PDB entry 7M72 | X-ray diffraction, 2.40 A resolution | chains C and D of the 4 polymer chains in the assembly

# Chain C
Protein: NKT Valpha14 (Mouse)-2C12 TCR, Human T-cell receptor sp3.4 alpha chain
Organism: Mus musculus
Notes: fragment: murine variable domain, human constant domain
Reference sequence: K7N5N2 (K7N5N2_HUMAN); residues 118-210 here correspond to UniProt positions 115-207 (UniProt number = residue number - 3)
Chain sequence (207 residues; numbered 1 to 210; 3 numbers in that range are skipped by the numbering (no residue carries them; nothing is unmodelled there); the number before each row is that of its first residue):
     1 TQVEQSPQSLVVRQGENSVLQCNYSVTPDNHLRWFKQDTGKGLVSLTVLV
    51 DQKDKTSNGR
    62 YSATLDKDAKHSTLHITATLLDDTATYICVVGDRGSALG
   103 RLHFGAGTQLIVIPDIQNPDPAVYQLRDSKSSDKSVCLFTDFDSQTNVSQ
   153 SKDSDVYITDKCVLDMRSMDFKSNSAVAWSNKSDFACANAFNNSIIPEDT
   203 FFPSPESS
Disordered / not traced: 208-210
Disulfides: C22-C90, C139-C189
Residues lining bound ligands: QOD ((3R)-N-[(2S,3R)-1-(alpha-D-galactopyranosyloxy)-3-hydroxy-15-methylhexadecan-2-yl]-3-hydroxyheptadecanamide): P28, N30, D94, R95, G96
From the paper describing this entry:
  - binding site for QOD: N30, R95, G96

# Chain D
Protein: NKT Vbeta8.2 (Mouse)-2C12 TCR, Human nkt tcr beta chain
Organism: Mus musculus
Notes: fragment: murine variable domain, human constant domain
Reference sequence: K7N5M4 (K7N5M4_HUMAN); residues 113-242 here correspond to UniProt positions 120-249 (UniProt number = residue number + 7)
Chain sequence (242 residues; each row starts with the number of its first residue; note: 1 number in that range is skipped by the numbering (no residue carries it; nothing is unmodelled there); numbering starts at 0):
     0 MEAAVTQSPRNKVAVTGGKVTLSCNQTNNHNNMYWYRQDTGHGLRLIHYS
    50 YGAGSTEKGDIPDG
    65 YKASRPSQENFSLILELATPSQTSVYFCASGDEGYTQYFGPGTRLLVLED
   115 LKNVFPPEVAVFEPSEAEISHTQKATLVCLATGFYPDHVELSWWVNGKEV
   165 HSGVCTDPQPLKEQPALNDSRYALSSRLRVSATFWQNPRNHFRCQVQFYG
   215 LSENDEWTQDRAKPVTQIVSAEAWGRAD
Disordered / not traced: 0
Disulfides: C23-C92, C143-C208

# Chain C / chain D interface
Residue-residue contacts (90):
  H31(C) - Y99(D)
  R33(C) - Y99(D)
  R33(C) - T100(D)  hydrogen bond
  Q37(C) - Q37(D)  hydrogen bond
  Q37(C) - F91(D)
  K41(C) - F91(D)
  K41(C) - P105(D)
  G42(C) - F91(D)
  G42(C) - P105(D)
  V50(C) - Y99(D)
  R95(C) - Y99(D)
  G96(C) - Y99(D)
  S97(C) - E97(D)
  S97(C) - G98(D)
  S97(C) - Y99(D)
  A98(C) - N31(D)
  A98(C) - Y33(D)
  A98(C) - D96(D)
  A98(C) - E97(D)  hydrogen bond (backbone-backbone)
  A98(C) - G98(D)  hydrogen bond (backbone-backbone)
  R103(C) - L45(D)
  R103(C) - Y48(D)  hydrogen bond
  R103(C) - D59(D)  salt bridge
  L104(C) - Q101(D)
  F106(C) - Y35(D)  hydrophobic
  F106(C) - G42(D)
  F106(C) - L43(D)
  F106(C) - F103(D)  hydrophobic
  G107(C) - G42(D)
  A108(C) - G40(D)
  A108(C) - H41(D)
  D122(C) - H135(D)  salt bridge
  Y126(C) - S129(D)
  Y126(C) - A131(D)
  Y126(C) - E132(D)
  Y126(C) - H135(D)
  Y126(C) - T136(D)
  Q127(C) - S129(D)
  L128(C) - F126(D)
  L128(C) - E127(D)
  L128(C) - T140(D)
  L128(C) - V142(D)  hydrophobic
  R129(C) - F126(D)
  R129(C) - E127(D)  hydrogen bond (backbone-backbone)
  D130(C) - A124(D)
  D130(C) - V125(D)
  D130(C) - F126(D)
  S131(C) - V125(D)  hydrogen bond (backbone-backbone)
  S131(C) - E127(D)
  S131(C) - E236(D)  hydrogen bond (side chain-backbone)
  K136(C) - A124(D)
  K136(C) - F126(D)
  S137(C) - F126(D)
  V138(C) - F126(D)  hydrophobic
  V138(C) - L144(D)  hydrophobic
  L140(C) - T140(D)
  D143(C) - T136(D)
  D143(C) - R193(D)  salt bridge
  Q152(C) - L175(D)
  Y159(C) - E177(D)  hydrogen bond (side chain-backbone)
  I160(C) - L175(D)
  T161(C) - D171(D)
  T161(C) - L175(D)
  T161(C) - S189(D)
  D162(C) - D171(D)
  C164(C) - C169(D)  disulfide
  C164(C) - R191(D)  hydrogen bond
  V165(C) - C169(D)
  L166(C) - G167(D)
  L166(C) - V168(D)
  L166(C) - C169(D)  hydrophobic
  L166(C) - R193(D)
  D167(C) - G167(D)  hydrogen bond (backbone-backbone)
  M168(C) - K138(D)
  M168(C) - R193(D)
  M168(C) - V194(D)
  M171(C) - K138(D)
  F173(C) - K138(D)
  F173(C) - R193(D)
  S175(C) - R193(D)  hydrogen bond
  S177(C) - C169(D)
  S177(C) - R191(D)  hydrogen bond (backbone-side chain)
  A178(C) - R191(D)
  V179(C) - V142(D)  hydrophobic
  V179(C) - R191(D)
  W181(C) - L144(D)  hydrophobic
  W181(C) - L175(D)  hydrophobic
  W181(C) - A187(D)  hydrophobic
  F203(C) - H135(D)
  P205(C) - A131(D)  hydrophobic
Other interface residues (no listed pair), chain C (55 interface residues in all): N30, F35, G40, L43, V48, I89, L99, T142, S156
Other interface residues (no listed pair), chain D (55 interface residues in all): Y50, G58, G104, P128, T146, S166, T170, K176, S195, A237
Inter-chain disulfides: C164(C)-C169(D)

# Overview
The chain C/chain D interface involves 55 residues from each chain, with 1 disulfide bond, 13 hydrogen bonds
and 3 salt bridges. Among the polar pairs are R103(C)-D59(D), D122(C)-H135(D) and D143(C)-R193(D). Chain C
binds compound QOD. From the paper: a binding site for QOD at N30(C), R95(C) and G96(C).
Chain C is NKT Valpha14 (Mouse)-2C12 TCR, Human T-cell receptor sp3.4 alpha chain and chain D is NKT Vbeta8.2
(Mouse)-2C12 TCR, Human nkt tcr beta chain, both from Mus musculus; the structure, MHC-like protein complex
structure, was determined by X-ray diffraction (same publication as 6XNG).
